PDB entry 8TQK | electron microscopy, 3.20 A resolution | chains H and A of the 9 polymer chains in the assembly

[Chain H]
Protein: Heavy chain Fab rPIV3-18
Organism: Homo sapiens
Notes: antibody fragment or engineered binder
Sequence (224 residues; each row starts with the number of its first residue; a row labelled like 82A-82C holds insertion residues (82A, then the next letters in order)):
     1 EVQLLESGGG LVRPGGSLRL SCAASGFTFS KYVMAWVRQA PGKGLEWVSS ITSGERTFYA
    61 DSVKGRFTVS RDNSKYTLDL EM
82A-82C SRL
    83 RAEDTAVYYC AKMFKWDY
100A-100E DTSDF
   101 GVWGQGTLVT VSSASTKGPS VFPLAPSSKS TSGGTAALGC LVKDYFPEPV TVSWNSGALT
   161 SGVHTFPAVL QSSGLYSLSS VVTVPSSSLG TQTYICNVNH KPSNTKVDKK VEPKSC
Unresolved in the structure: 1, 110-216
Disulfide bonds: Cys-22/Cys-92

[Chain A]
Protein: Fusion glycoprotein F0
Organism: Human respirovirus 3
UniProtKB: A0A059QA82 (A0A059QA82_9MONO); residues 19-481 here = UniProt positions 19-481
Sequence (516 residues; numbered 19 to 534; the number before each row is that of its first residue):
    19 QIDITKLQHV GVLVNSPKGM KISQNFETRY LILSLIPKIE DSNSCGDQQI KQYKRLLDRL
    79 IIPLYDGLKL QKDVIVTNQE SNENTDPRTE RFFGGVIGTI ALGVATSAQI TAAVALVEAK
   139 QAKSDIEKLK EAIRDTNKAV QSVCSSVGNC IVAIKSVQDY VNKEIVPSIA RLGCEAAGLQ
   199 LGIALTQHYS ELTNCFGDNI GSLQEKGIKL QCIASLYRTN ITEIFTTSTV DKYDIYDLLF
   259 TESIKVRVID VDLNDYSITL QVRLPLLTRL LNTQIYKVDS ISYNIQNREW YIPLPSHIMT
   319 KGAFLGGADV KECIEAFSSY ICPSDPGFVL NHEMESCLSG NISQCPRTTV TSDIVPRYAF
   379 VNGGVVANCI TTTCTCNGIG NRINQPPDQG VKIITHKECN TIGINGMLFN TNKEGTLAFY
   439 TPDDITLNNS VALDPIDISI ELNKVKSDLE ESKEWYRRSN QKLSAIEDKI EEILSKIYHI
   499 ENEIARIKKL IGEAPGSENL YFQGGSGSHH HHHHHH
Unresolved in the structure: 95-113, 164-166, 216-224, 414, 438-442, 473-534
Construct notes: engineered mutation Cys-162 (Gln in A0A059QA82), Cys-168 (Leu in A0A059QA82), Cys-213 (Ile in A0A059QA82), Cys-230 (Gly in A0A059QA82), Val-463 (Ala in A0A059QA82), Tyr-474 (Ile in A0A059QA82); expression tag (482-534)
Disulfide bonds: Cys-63/Cys-192, Cys-162/Cys-168, Cys-213/Cys-230, Cys-331/Cys-340, Cys-355/Cys-363, Cys-387/Cys-392, Cys-394/Cys-417

[How chain H and chain A interact]
Residue-residue contacts - 9 pairs, chain H then chain A:
  Ser-53(H) / Asp-59(A)
  Arg-56(H) / Asp-59(A)  hydrogen bond (side chain-backbone)
  Phe-58(H) / Ala-188(A)  hydrophobic
  Met-95(H) / Asn-61(A)
  Phe-96(H) / Asn-61(A)
  Trp-98(H) / Ser-60(A)
  Trp-98(H) / Asn-61(A)
  Trp-98(H) / Ser-62(A)  hydrogen bond (backbone-side chain)
  Trp-98(H) / Cys-192(A)  hydrophobic
Other interface residues (no listed pair), chain H (11 interface residues in all): Val-33, Thr-52, Gly-54, Lys-97, Asp-99
Other interface residues (no listed pair), chain A (8 interface residues in all): Glu-58, Cys-63

[Summary]
11 residues of chain H face 8 of chain A across their interface, with 2 hydrogen bonds. Polar pairs include
Arg-56(H)/Asp-59(A) and Trp-98(H)/Ser-62(A).
Here chain H is Heavy chain Fab rPIV3-18 (Homo sapiens) and chain A is Fusion glycoprotein F0 (Human
respirovirus 3). Entry 8TQK (Human parainfluenza virus type 3 prefusion F trimer in complex with rPIV3-18 Fab)
was determined by electron microscopy (same publication as 8TQI).
